Entry 6OEQ (electron microscopy, 4.30 A resolution (low resolution: residue-level contacts below are approximate; hydrogen-bond / salt-bridge calls are withheld)); this record covers chains D and G of the 8 polymer chains in the assembly.

== Chain D ==
Protein: V(D)J recombination-activating protein 2
From: Mus musculus
UniProt: P21784 (RAG2_MOUSE); residue numbers follow UniProt; this construct covers 1-527
Sequence (527 residues; row label = number of the first residue in the row):
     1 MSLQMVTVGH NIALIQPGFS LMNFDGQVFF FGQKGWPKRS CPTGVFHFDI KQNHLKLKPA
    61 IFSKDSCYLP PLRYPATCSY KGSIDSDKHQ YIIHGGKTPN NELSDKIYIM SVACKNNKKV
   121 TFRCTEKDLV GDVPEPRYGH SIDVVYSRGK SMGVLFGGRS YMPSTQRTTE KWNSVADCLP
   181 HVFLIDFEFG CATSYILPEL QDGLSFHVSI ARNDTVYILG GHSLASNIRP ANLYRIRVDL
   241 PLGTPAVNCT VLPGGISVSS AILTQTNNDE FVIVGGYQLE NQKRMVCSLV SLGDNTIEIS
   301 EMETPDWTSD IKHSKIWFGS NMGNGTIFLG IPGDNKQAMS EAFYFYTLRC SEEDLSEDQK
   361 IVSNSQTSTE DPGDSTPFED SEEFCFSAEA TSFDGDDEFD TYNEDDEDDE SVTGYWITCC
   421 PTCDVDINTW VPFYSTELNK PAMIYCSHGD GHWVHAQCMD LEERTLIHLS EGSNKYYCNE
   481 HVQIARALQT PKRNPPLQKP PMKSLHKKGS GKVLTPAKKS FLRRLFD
Disordered / not traced: 83-87, 352-527
Swiss-Prot annotation at these positions:
  - zinc finger: Trp416 to Ile484 (PHD-type)
  - binding site (Zn(2+)): Cys419, Cys423, Cys446, His452, His455, Cys458, Cys478, His481
  - mutagenesis: Asp128 (D128N: Does not affect the endonuclease activity of the RAG complex), Glu199 (E199Q: Does not affect the endonuclease activity of the RAG complex), Asp202 (D202N: Does not affect the endonuclease activity of the RAG complex), Glu280 (E280Q: Does not affect the endonuclease activity of the RAG complex), Asp310 (D310N: Does not affect the endonuclease activity of the RAG complex), Asp358 (D358N: Does not affect the endonuclease activity of the RAG complex), Asp374 (D374N: Does not affect the endonuclease activity of the RAG complex), Tyr402 (Y402A: Reduced interaction with histones), Asn403 (N403A: Reduced interaction with histones), Asp406 (D406A: Reduced interaction with histones), Glu407 (E407A: Reduced interaction with histones), Asp408 (D408A: Induces a slight reduction in V(D)J recombination without affecting interaction with histones), 7 further mutagenesis entries in UniProt

== Chain G ==
Molecule: 61-nt DNA strand
Sequence (61 nucleotides; each row starts with the number of its first residue):
     1 CGGGTTTTTG TCTGGCTTCA CACTTGATTT GCATCACTGT GTAAGACAGG CCAGATCCAG
    61 G
Disordered / not traced: 58-61

== Interface between chain D and chain G ==
Residue-residue contacts (6; chain D residue first):
  Lys38(D) with DG45(G); DA46(G)
  Arg39(D) with DA46(G); DC47(G)
  Ser40(D) with DA46(G)
  Asn117(D) with DA55(G)

== In short ==
The chain D/chain G interface involves 4 residues from each chain. UniProt lists 8 Zn2+-binding residues and
19 mutagenesis sites on chain D.
Here chain D is V(D)J recombination-activating protein 2 (Mus musculus) and chain G is a 61-nt DNA strand.
Entry 6OEQ (Cryo-EM structure of mouse RAG1/2 12RSS-PRC/23RSS-NFC complex (DNA1)) was determined by electron
microscopy, deposited together with 6OEM, 6OEN, 6OEO, 6OEP, 6OER and 6V0V.
